PDB entry 1YAR | X-ray diffraction, 1.90 A resolution | chains D and U of the 21 polymer chains in the assembly

== Chain D ==
Molecule: Proteasome alpha subunit
Source organism: Thermoplasma acidophilum
Notes: EC 3.4.25.1
Reference sequence: P25156 (PSMA_THEAC); residue numbers follow UniProt; this construct covers 1-233
Sequence (233 residues; numbered 1 to 233; the number before each row is that of its first residue):
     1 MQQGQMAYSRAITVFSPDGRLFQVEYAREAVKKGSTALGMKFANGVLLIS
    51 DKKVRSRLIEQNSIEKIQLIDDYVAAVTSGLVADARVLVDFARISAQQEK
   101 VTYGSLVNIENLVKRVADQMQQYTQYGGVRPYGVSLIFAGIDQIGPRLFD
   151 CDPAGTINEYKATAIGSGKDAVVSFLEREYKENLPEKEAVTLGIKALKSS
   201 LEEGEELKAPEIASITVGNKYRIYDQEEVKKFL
Not modelled in the structure: 1-12
Sequence notes: engineered mutation Ser9 (Asp in P25156)
UniProt features mapped onto this chain:
  - mutagenesis: Met1 to Ile12 (Markedly increases peptidolytic activity. Designated open-gate mutant), Lys66 (K66A: Prevents PAN to associate with the proteasome and stimulate gate opening), Leu81 (L81A/E/G: Prevents PAN to stimulate gate opening), Val82 (V82A: No effect on PAN's ability to stimulate gate opening; V82D/G: Prevents PAN to stimulate gate opening)

== Chain U ==
Molecule: proteasome activator protein PA26
Source organism: Trypanosoma brucei
Sequence (237 residues; row label = number of the first residue in the row; numbers below 1 keep their minus sign (Met-5 is residue -5)):
    -5 MHHHHHHPPKRAALIQNLRDSYTETSSFAVIEEWAAGTLQEIEGIAKAAA
    45 EAHGVIRNSTYGRAQAEKSPEQLLGVLQRYQDLCHNVYCQAETIRTVIAI
    95 RIPEHKEEDNLGVAVQHAVLKIIDELEIKTLGSGEKSGSGGAPTPIGMYA
   145 LREYLSARSTVEDKLLGSVDAESGKTKGGSQSPSLLLELRQIDADFMLKV
   195 ELATTHLSTMVRAVINAYLLNWKKLIQPRTGSDHMVS
Not modelled in the structure: -5 to 3, 162-171
Sequence notes: initiating methionine (-5); expression tag (-4 to 1); variant Val49 (Thr in 5757773)

== Chain D / chain U interface ==
Residue-residue contacts - 15 pairs, chain D then chain U:
  Ser16(D) with Glu102(U), hydrogen bond
  Pro17(D) with Glu102(U)
  Asp18(D) with Lys100(U), salt bridge; Glu102(U), hydrogen bond (backbone-side chain)
  Arg20(D) with Glu102(U); Asp103(U), salt bridge
  Leu21(D) with Met229(U), hydrophobic
  Phe22(D) with Glu102(U); Asp103(U)
  Val24(D) with Met229(U), hydrophobic
  Arg28(D) with His228(U); Met229(U), hydrogen bond
  Ala154(D) with Met229(U), hydrophobic
  Thr156(D) with His228(U)
  Lys169(D) with His228(U)
Also at the interface, not in a pair above, chain U (6 interface residues in all): Ser226

== Overview ==
11 residues of chain D and 6 residues of chain U are in contact, with 3 hydrogen bonds and 2 salt bridges.
Polar contacts include Asp18(D)-Lys100(U), Arg20(D)-Asp103(U) and Ser16(D)-Glu102(U). Curated annotation
(UniProt) lists 14 mutagenesis sites on chain D.
Chain D is Proteasome alpha subunit (Thermoplasma acidophilum) and chain U is proteasome activator protein
PA26 (Trypanosoma brucei); the structure, Structure of Archeabacterial 20S proteasome mutant D9S- PA26
complex, was determined by X-ray diffraction (same publication as 1Z7Q, 1YA7 and 1YAU).
